PDB entry 1LHR | X-ray diffraction, 2.60 A resolution | chains A and B

Chain A (and B):
Protein: Pyridoxal kinase
Organism: Ovis aries
Notes: EC 2.7.1.35; chain B of this document is another copy of the same molecule, construct and numbering; everything in this record applies to it too
UniProt: P82197 (PDXK_SHEEP); residue numbers follow UniProt; this construct covers 1-312
Sequence (312 residues; each row starts with the number of its first residue):
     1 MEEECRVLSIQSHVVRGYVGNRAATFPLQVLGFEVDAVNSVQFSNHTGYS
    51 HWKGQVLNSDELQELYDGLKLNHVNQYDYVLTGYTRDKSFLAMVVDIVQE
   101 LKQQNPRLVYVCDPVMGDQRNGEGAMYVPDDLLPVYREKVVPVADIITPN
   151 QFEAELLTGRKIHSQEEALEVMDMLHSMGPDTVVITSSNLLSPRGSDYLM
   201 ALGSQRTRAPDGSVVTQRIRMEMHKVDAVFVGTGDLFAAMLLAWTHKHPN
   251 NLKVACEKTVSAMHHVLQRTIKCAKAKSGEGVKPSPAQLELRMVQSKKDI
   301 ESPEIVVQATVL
Unresolved in the structure: 1-3, 210-213 (chain B: 1-3)
Swiss-Prot annotation at these positions:
  - active site: D235 (Proton acceptor)
  - binding site (pyridoxal 5'-phosphate): S12, T47, Y127, G232 to D235
  - binding site (pyridoxamine): S12, T47, D235
  - binding site (K(+)): D113, T148, T186
  - binding site (ADP): N150, T186, S187, M223 to V226, T233, G234
  - binding site (ATP): N150, T186, S187, M223 to V226, T233, G234
  - modified residue: M1 (N-acetylmethionine), S59 (Phosphoserine), S164 (Phosphoserine), S213 (Phosphoserine), S285 (Phosphoserine)
Bound ions: K+: D113, T148, E153, T186 (together with ATP)
Residues lining bound ligands: ATP (adenosine-5'-triphosphate): D113, Q119, N150, T186, S187, L199, M223, H224, K225, V226, A228, F230, G232, T233, G234, D235, F237, M263, L267
From the paper describing this entry:
  - binding site for ATP: D113, D118, Y127, N150, S187, T233, G234
  - K+ coordination: D113, T148, T186
  - conformationally variable residues (loop rearrangement): G117 to V128
  - catalytic residues: D235 (proposed by the authors, not directly observed)
  - specificity-determining residues: S12, Y84, D235 (by similarity / conservation)

Chain A / chain B interface:
Pairs across the interface - 83 pairs, chain A then chain B:
  R6(A) with R16(B)
  H13(A) with A37(B), hydrogen bond (side chain-backbone); N39(B), hydrogen bond
  V15(A) with D36(B); A37(B), hydrogen bond (backbone-backbone); V38(B), hydrophobic
  R16(A) with R6(B); D36(B); L69(B); V74(B)
  Y18(A) with E34(B), hydrogen bond
  R22(A) with V35(B), hydrogen bond (side chain-backbone); A37(B)
  F26(A) with Q29(B)
  Q29(A) with F26(B); V294(B)
  V30(A) with K297(B), hydrogen bond (backbone-side chain)
  G32(A) with V294(B)
  F33(A) with V294(B)
  E34(A) with Y18(B), hydrogen bond; Q295(B)
  V35(A) with R22(B), hydrogen bond (backbone-side chain)
  D36(A) with V15(B); R16(B)
  A37(A) with H13(B), hydrogen bond (backbone-side chain); V15(B), hydrogen bond (backbone-backbone); R22(B)
  V38(A) with V15(B), hydrophobic; Q42(B)
  N39(A) with H13(B); N39(B); Q42(B)
  Q42(A) with A37(B); V38(B); N39(B); L57(B); L65(B)
  F43(A) with L65(B)
  S44(A) with L65(B); G68(B); L69(B)
  N45(A) with G68(B); N72(B)
  Y49(A) with N72(B)
  S50(A) with N72(B)
  H51(A) with L71(B); N72(B), hydrogen bond (backbone-side chain)
  K53(A) with E64(B); L65(B)
  G54(A) with L65(B)
  Q55(A) with E61(B); E64(B)
  L57(A) with Q55(B)
  E61(A) with Q55(B)
  E64(A) with K53(B); Q55(B)
  L65(A) with Q42(B); F43(B); S44(B); K53(B); G54(B); Q55(B)
  G68(A) with S44(B); N45(B)
  L69(A) with R16(B); S44(B)
  L71(A) with H51(B); K53(B)
  N72(A) with N45(B); Y49(B); S50(B), hydrogen bond; H51(B), hydrogen bond (side chain-backbone)
  V74(A) with R16(B)
  K277(A) with E4(B), salt bridge
  R292(A) with E4(B), salt bridge
  V294(A) with Q29(B); G32(B); F33(B)
  Q295(A) with E34(B)
  K297(A) with V30(B), hydrogen bond (side chain-backbone); E301(B), salt bridge
  E301(A) with K297(B), salt bridge; K298(B), salt bridge
Also at the interface, not in a pair above, chain A (46 interface residues in all): L8, D67, A287, K298
Also at the interface, not in a pair above, chain B (46 interface residues in all): L8, W52, D67, A287

In short:
The chain A/chain B interface involves 46 residues from each chain; the contacts include 14 hydrogen bonds and
5 salt bridges. Polar pairs include K277(A)-E4(B), R292(A)-E4(B) and K297(A)-E301(B). Ligands of chain A: ATP.
The paper reports the catalytic residue D235(A); a binding site for ATP at D113(A), D118(A) and Y127(A) among
others.
Chain A and chain B are both Pyridoxal kinase (Ovis aries); the structure, Crystal Structure of Pyridoxal
Kinase complexed with ATP, was determined by X-ray diffraction together with 1LHP from the same study.
